4I55 - chains C and D of the 6 polymer chains in the assembly; structure by X-ray diffraction, 2.20 A resolution.

[Chain C]
Protein: Tubulin alpha-1B chain
Source organism: Bos taurus
UniProt: P81947 (TBA1B_BOVIN); numbering as in UniProt (aligned over 1-450)
Sequence (450 residues; numbered 1 to 450; the number before each row is that of its first residue):
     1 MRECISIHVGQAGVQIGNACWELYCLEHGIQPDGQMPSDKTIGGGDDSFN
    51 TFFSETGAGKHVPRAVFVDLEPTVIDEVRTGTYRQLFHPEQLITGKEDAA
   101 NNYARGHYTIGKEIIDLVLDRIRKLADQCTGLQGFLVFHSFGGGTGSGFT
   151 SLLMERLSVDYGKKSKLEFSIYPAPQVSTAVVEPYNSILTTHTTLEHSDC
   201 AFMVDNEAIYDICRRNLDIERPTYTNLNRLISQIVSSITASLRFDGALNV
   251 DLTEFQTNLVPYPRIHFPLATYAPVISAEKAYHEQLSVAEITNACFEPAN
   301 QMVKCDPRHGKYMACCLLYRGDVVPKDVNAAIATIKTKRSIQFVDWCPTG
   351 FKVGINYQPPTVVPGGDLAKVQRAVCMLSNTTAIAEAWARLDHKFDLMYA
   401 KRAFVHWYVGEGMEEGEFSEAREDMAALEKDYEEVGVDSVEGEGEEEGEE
Unresolved in the structure: 441-450
Bound ions: Ca2+: Asp39, Thr41, Gly44, Glu55
Small-molecule neighbours: GTP (guanosine-5'-triphosphate): Gly10, Gln11, Ala12, Gln15, Ile16, Asp69, Asp98, Ala99, Ala100, Asn101, Asn102, Ser140, Gly142, Gly143, Gly144, Thr145, Gly146, Ile171, Pro173, Val177, Ser178, Thr179, Glu183, Asn206, Tyr224, Leu227, Asn228, Ile231

[Chain D]
Protein: Tubulin beta-2B chain
Source organism: Bos taurus
UniProt: Q6B856 (TBB2B_BOVIN); the author numbering skips numbers that UniProt does not, so the offset changes along the chain: 1-42 = UniProt 1-42; 45-360 = UniProt 43-358; 369-455 = UniProt 359-445
Sequence (445 residues; row label = number of the first residue in the row; note: 10 numbers in that range are skipped by the numbering (no residue carries them; nothing is unmodelled there)):
     1 MREIVHIQAGQCGNQIGAKFWEVISDEHGIDPTGSYHGDSDL
    45 QLERINVYYNEATGNKYVPRAILVDLEPGTMDSVRSGPFGQIFRPDNFVF
    95 GQSGAGNNWAKGHYTEGAELVDSVLDVVRKESESCDCLQGFQLTHSLGGG
   145 TGSGMGTLLISKIREEYPDRIMNTFSVMPSPKVSDTVVEPYNATLSVHQL
   195 VENTDETYCIDNEALYDICFRTLKLTTPTYGDLNHLVSATMSGVTTCLRF
   245 PGQLNADLRKLAVNMVPFPRLHFFMPGFAPLTSRGSQQYRALTVPELTQQ
   295 MFDSKNMMAACDPRHGRYLTVAAIFRGRMSMKEVDEQMLNVQNKNSSYFV
   345 EWIPNNVKTAVCDIPP
   369 RGLKMSATFIGNSTAIQELFKRISEQFTAMFRRKAFLHWYTGEGMDEMEF
   419 TEAESNMNDLVSEYQQYQDATADEQGEFEEEEGEDEA
Unresolved in the structure: 1, 276-284, 442-455
Bound ions: Mg2+: Gln11, Asp179 (together with GDP)
Small-molecule neighbours: GDP (guanosine-5'-diphosphate): Gly10, Gln11, Cys12, Gly13, Gln15, Ile16, Asp69, Asn101, Ser140, Gly142, Gly143, Gly144, Thr145, Gly146, Val171, Pro173, Val177, Asp179, Glu183, Asn206, Leu209, Tyr224, Leu227, Asn228, Val231
Swiss-Prot annotation at these positions:
  - motif: Met1 to Ile4 (MREI motif)
  - binding site (GTP): Gln11, Glu71, Ser140, Gly144, Thr145, Gly146, Asn206, Asn228
  - binding site (Mg(2+)): Glu71
  - modified residue: Ser40 (Phosphoserine), Thr57 (Phosphothreonine), Lys60 (N6-acetyllysine), Ser174 (Phosphoserine), Thr287 (Phosphothreonine), Thr292 (Phosphothreonine), Arg320 (Omega-N-methylarginine), Glu448 (5-glutamyl polyglutamate)
  - cross-link (Glycyl lysine isopeptide (Lys-Gly)): Lys60 (interchain with G-Cter in ubiquitin), Lys326 (interchain with G-Cter in ubiquitin)

[Chain C / chain D interface]
Contacting residue pairs (54):
  Gln11(C) - Gln247(D)  hydrogen bond
  Lys96(C) - Asp130(D)  salt bridge
  Glu97(C) - Cys131(D)
  Glu97(C) - Arg164(D)  salt bridge
  Asp98(C) - Asp251(D)
  Asp98(C) - Lys254(D)  salt bridge
  Ala100(C) - Arg253(D)
  Ala100(C) - Lys254(D)
  Ala100(C) - Val257(D)
  Asn101(C) - Lys254(D)
  Arg105(C) - Arg253(D)
  Pro175(C) - Asn349(D)
  Ser178(C) - Lys352(D)  hydrogen bond
  Thr179(C) - Gln247(D)
  Thr179(C) - Leu248(D)
  Thr179(C) - Asn258(D)  hydrogen bond (backbone-side chain)
  Ala180(C) - Asn258(D)
  Val181(C) - Asn258(D)  hydrogen bond (backbone-side chain)
  Val181(C) - Ile347(D)  hydrophobic
  Val181(C) - Asn349(D)
  Val181(C) - Lys352(D)
  Tyr210(C) - Asp329(D)
  Glu220(C) - Lys326(D)
  Arg221(C) - Met325(D)
  Arg221(C) - Lys326(D)
  Arg221(C) - Asp329(D)  salt bridge
  Tyr224(C) - Gln247(D)
  Lys394(C) - Pro348(D)
  Lys394(C) - Asn349(D)  hydrogen bond
  Leu397(C) - Glu345(D)
  Leu397(C) - Trp346(D)
  Leu397(C) - Ala440(D)  hydrophobic
  Met398(C) - Trp346(D)  hydrogen bond (backbone-backbone)
  Met398(C) - Pro348(D)
  Lys401(C) - Phe262(D)
  Lys401(C) - Trp346(D)
  Lys401(C) - Ala438(D)
  Lys401(C) - Thr439(D)  hydrogen bond (side chain-backbone)
  Arg402(C) - Phe262(D)
  Ala403(C) - Pro261(D)
  Ala403(C) - Phe262(D)  hydrophobic
  Phe404(C) - Val257(D)
  Phe404(C) - Asn258(D)
  Phe404(C) - Val260(D)
  Phe404(C) - Pro261(D)  hydrogen bond (backbone-backbone)
  Phe404(C) - Thr314(D)
  Phe404(C) - Ile347(D)  hydrophobic
  His406(C) - Val260(D)
  His406(C) - Pro261(D)
  His406(C) - Phe262(D)
  His406(C) - Pro263(D)
  Trp407(C) - Ala256(D)  hydrophobic
  Trp407(C) - Val257(D)
  Trp407(C) - Val260(D)  hydrogen bond (side chain-backbone)
Also at the interface, not in a pair above, chain C (28 interface residues in all): Pro72, Val182, Glu411
Also at the interface, not in a pair above, chain D (32 interface residues in all): Arg2, Ile165, Met259, Asn350

[Overview]
28 residues of chain C face 32 of chain D across their interface, with 9 hydrogen bonds and 4 salt bridges.
Among the polar pairs are Lys96(C)-Asp130(D), Glu97(C)-Arg164(D) and Asp98(C)-Lys254(D). Ligands of chain C:
GTP. Bound to chain D: GDP.
Chain C is Tubulin alpha-1B chain and chain D is Tubulin beta-2B chain, both from Bos taurus; the structure,
Crystal structure of tubulin-stathmin-TTL complex, was determined by X-ray diffraction together with 4I4T and
4I50 from the same study.
